4NBY - chains A and C of the 3 polymer chains in the assembly; structure by X-ray diffraction, 2.08 A resolution.

Chain A:
Name: Cell wall-binding repeat protein
From: Clostridium difficile
UniProt: D5RWT1 (D5RWT1_CLODI); residues 14-261 here correspond to UniProt positions 1-248 (UniProt number = residue number - 13)
Amino-acid sequence (261 residues; row label = number of the first residue in the row):
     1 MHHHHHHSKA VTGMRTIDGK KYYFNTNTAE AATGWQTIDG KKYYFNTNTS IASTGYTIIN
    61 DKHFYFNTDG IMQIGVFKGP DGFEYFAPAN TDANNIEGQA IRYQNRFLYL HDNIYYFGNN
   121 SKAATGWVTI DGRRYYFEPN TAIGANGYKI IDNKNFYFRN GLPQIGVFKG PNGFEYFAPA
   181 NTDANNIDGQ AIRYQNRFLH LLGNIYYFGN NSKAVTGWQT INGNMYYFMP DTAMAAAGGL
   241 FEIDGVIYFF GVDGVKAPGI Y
Not modelled in the structure: 1-12, 27
Differences from the reference sequence: expression tag (1-13)

Chain C:
Name: A20.1 vhh
From: Lama glama
Notes: antibody fragment or engineered binder
Amino-acid sequence (154 residues; numbered 1 to 154; the number before each row is that of its first residue):
     1 QPAMAQAQVQ LVESGGGLAQ AGGSLRLSCA ASGRTFSMDP MAWFRQPPGK EREFVAAGSS
    61 TGRTTYYADS VKGRFTISRD NAKNTVYLQM NSLKPEDTAV YYCAAAPYGA NWYRDEYAYW
   121 GQGTQVTVSS GQAGQGSEQK LISEEDLNHH HHHH
Not modelled in the structure: 1-7, 131-154
Disulfides: Cys29-Cys103

How chain A and chain C interact:
Pairs across the interface - 33 pairs, chain A then chain C:
  Ile74(A) - Met38(C)
  Tyr85(A) - Arg34(C)
  Pro88(A) - Arg34(C)
  Ala89(A) - Arg34(C)
  Asn90(A) - Gln8(C)
  Asn90(A) - Val9(C)
  Asn90(A) - Gly33(C)  hydrogen bond (side chain-backbone)
  Asn90(A) - Arg34(C)
  Asn90(A) - Tyr119(C)
  Thr91(A) - Arg34(C)  hydrogen bond
  Thr91(A) - Tyr119(C)  hydrogen bond (backbone-side chain)
  Tyr103(A) - Tyr108(C)
  Arg106(A) - Tyr108(C)
  Phe107(A) - Pro107(C)
  Phe107(A) - Tyr108(C)  hydrogen bond (backbone-backbone)
  Phe107(A) - Gly109(C)
  Phe107(A) - Ala110(C)  hydrophobic
  Tyr109(A) - Met38(C)
  Tyr109(A) - Pro40(C)
  Tyr109(A) - Pro107(C)
  Tyr109(A) - Gly109(C)  hydrogen bond (side chain-backbone)
  Tyr109(A) - Ala110(C)  hydrogen bond (side chain-backbone)
  Tyr109(A) - Asn111(C)
  Tyr109(A) - Trp112(C)
  Leu110(A) - Met38(C)
  His111(A) - Ser37(C)
  His111(A) - Met38(C)  hydrogen bond (backbone-backbone)
  His111(A) - Ser59(C)
  His111(A) - Ser60(C)  hydrogen bond
  Asp112(A) - Ser59(C)  hydrogen bond
  Asp112(A) - Thr61(C)  hydrogen bond
  Asp112(A) - Arg63(C)
  Asp112(A) - Thr64(C)  hydrogen bond
Other interface residues (no listed pair), chain A (17 interface residues in all): Asn94, Asp131, Tyr135, Asn160
Other interface residues (no listed pair), chain C (22 interface residues in all): Thr35, Asp39, Tyr66
The authors on this interface:
  - epitope / paratope residues, chain A: His111(A), Asp112(A)

In short:
17 residues of chain A face 22 of chain C across their interface; the contacts include 11 hydrogen bonds.
Polar contacts include Asn90(A)-Gly33(C), Thr91(A)-Arg34(C) and Thr91(A)-Tyr119(C). From the paper:
epitope/paratope residues His111(A) and Asp112(A).
Chain A is Cell wall-binding repeat protein (Clostridium difficile) and chain C is A20.1 vhh (Lama glama); the
structure, Crystal Structure of TcdA-A2 Bound to Two Molecules of A20.1 VHH, was determined by X-ray
diffraction (same publication as 4NBX, 4NC0 and 4NC1).
